PDB entry 8YZB | electron microscopy, 3.29 A resolution | chains A and B

# Chain A
Molecule: Spike glycoprotein, Fibritin, fusion protein
Organism: Severe acute respiratory syndrome coronavirus 2
Notes: fragment: rbd
UniProt: chimeric construct of P0DTC2, P10104: residues 21-1208 from P0DTC2 (SPIKE_SARS2) positions 14-1200 (offset varies); residues 1211-1238 from P10104 positions 458-485 (UniProt number = residue number - 753)
Sequence (1291 residues; row label = number of the first residue in the row; note: 1 number in that range is skipped by the numbering (no residue carries it; nothing is unmodelled there); numbers below 1 keep their minus sign (Met-3 is residue -3)):
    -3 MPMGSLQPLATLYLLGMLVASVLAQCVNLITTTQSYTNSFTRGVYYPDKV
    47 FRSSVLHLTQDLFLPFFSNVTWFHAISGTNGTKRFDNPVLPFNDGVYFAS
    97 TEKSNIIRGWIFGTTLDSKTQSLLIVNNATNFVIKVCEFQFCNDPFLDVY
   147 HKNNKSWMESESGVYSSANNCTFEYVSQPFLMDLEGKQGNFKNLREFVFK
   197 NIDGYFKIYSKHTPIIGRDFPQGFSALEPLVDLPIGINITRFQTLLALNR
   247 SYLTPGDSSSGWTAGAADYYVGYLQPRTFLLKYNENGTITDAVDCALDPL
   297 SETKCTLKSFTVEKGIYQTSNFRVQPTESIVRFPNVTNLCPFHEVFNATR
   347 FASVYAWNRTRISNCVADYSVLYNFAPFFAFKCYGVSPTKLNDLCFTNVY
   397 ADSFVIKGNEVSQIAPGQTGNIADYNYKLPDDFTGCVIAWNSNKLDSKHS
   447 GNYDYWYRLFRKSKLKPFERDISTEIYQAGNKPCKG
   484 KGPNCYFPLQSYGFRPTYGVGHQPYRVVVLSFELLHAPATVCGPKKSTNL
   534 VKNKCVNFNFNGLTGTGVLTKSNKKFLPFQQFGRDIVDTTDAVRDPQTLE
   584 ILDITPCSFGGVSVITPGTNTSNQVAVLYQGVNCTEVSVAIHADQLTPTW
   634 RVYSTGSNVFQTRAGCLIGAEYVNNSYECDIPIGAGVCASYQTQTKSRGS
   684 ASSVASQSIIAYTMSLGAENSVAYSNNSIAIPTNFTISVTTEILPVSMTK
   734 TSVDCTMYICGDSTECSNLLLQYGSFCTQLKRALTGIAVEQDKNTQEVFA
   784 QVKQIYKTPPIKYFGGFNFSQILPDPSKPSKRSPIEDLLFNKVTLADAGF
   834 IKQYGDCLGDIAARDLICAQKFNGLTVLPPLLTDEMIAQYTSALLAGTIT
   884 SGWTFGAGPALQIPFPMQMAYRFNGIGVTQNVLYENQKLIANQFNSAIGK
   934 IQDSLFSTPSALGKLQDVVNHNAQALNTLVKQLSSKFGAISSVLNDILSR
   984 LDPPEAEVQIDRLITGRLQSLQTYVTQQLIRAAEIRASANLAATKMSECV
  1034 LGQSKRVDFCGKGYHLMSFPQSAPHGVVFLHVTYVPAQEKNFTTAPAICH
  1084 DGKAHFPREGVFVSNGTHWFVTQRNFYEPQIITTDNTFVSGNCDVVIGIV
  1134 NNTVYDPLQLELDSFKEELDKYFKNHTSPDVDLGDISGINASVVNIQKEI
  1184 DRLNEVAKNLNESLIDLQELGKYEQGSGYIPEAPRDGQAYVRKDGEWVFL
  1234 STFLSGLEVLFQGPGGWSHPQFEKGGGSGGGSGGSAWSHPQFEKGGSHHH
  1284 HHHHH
Disordered / not traced: -3 to 332, 529-1288
Differences from the reference sequence: initiating methionine (-3); expression tag (-2 to 20); variant Ile26 (Thr19 in P0DTC2), Ser31 (Ala27 in P0DTC2), Asp144 (Gly142 in P0DTC2), Gly213 (Val in P0DTC2), His339 (Gly in P0DTC2), Phe371 (Ser in P0DTC2), Pro373 (Ser in P0DTC2), Phe375 (Ser in P0DTC2), Ala376 (Thr in P0DTC2), Asn405 (Asp in P0DTC2), Ser408 (Arg in P0DTC2), Asn417 (Lys in P0DTC2), Lys440 (Asn in P0DTC2), Ser446 (Gly in P0DTC2), Lys460 (Asn in P0DTC2), Asn477 (Ser in P0DTC2), Lys478 (Thr in P0DTC2), Lys484 (Glu in P0DTC2), Pro486 (Phe in P0DTC2), Arg498 (Gln in P0DTC2), Tyr501 (Asn in P0DTC2), His505 (Tyr in P0DTC2), Gly614 (Asp in P0DTC2), Tyr655 (His in P0DTC2), Lys679 (Asn in P0DTC2), Arg681 (Pro in P0DTC2), Lys764 (Asn in P0DTC2), Tyr796 (Asp in P0DTC2), His954 (Gln in P0DTC2), Lys969 (Asn in P0DTC2); conflict Thr28 (Arg21 in P0DTC2), Leu54 (Ser50 in P0DTC2), Phe128 (Val126 in P0DTC2), 28 further conflict positions vs the reference (P0DTC2) not listed; linker (1209-1210)
Disulfides: Cys336-Cys361, Cys379-Cys432, Cys391-Cys525
Swiss-Prot annotation at these positions:
  - glycosylation (N-linked (GlcNAc...) asparagine): Asn24 (complex), Asn717 (high mannose)

# Chain B
Molecule: Angiotensin-converting enzyme 2
Organism: Homo sapiens
Notes: EC 3.4.17.23, 3.4.17.-
UniProt: Q9BYF1 (ACE2_HUMAN); numbering as in UniProt (aligned over 1-732)
Sequence (742 residues; each row starts with the number of its first residue):
     1 MSSSSWLLLSLVAVTAAQSTIEEQAKTFLDKFNHEAEDLFYQSSLASWNY
    51 NTNITEENVQNMNNAGDKWSAFLKEQSTLAQMYPLQEIQNLTVKLQLQAL
   101 QQNGSSVLSEDKSKRLNTILNTMSTIYSTGKVCNPDNPQECLLLEPGLNE
   151 IMANSLDYNERLWAWESWRSEVGKQLRPLYEEYVVLKNEMARANHYEDYG
   201 DYWRGDYEVNGVDGYDYSRGQLIEDVEHTFEEIKPLYEHLHAYVRAKLMN
   251 AYPSYISPIGCLPAHLLGDMWGRFWTNLYSLTVPFGQKPNIDVTDAMVDQ
   301 AWDAQRIFKEAEKFFVSVGLPNMTQGFWENSMLTDPGNVQKAVCHPTAWD
   351 LGKGDFRILMCTKVTMDDFLTAHHEMGHIQYDMAYAAQPFLLRNGANEGF
   401 HEAVGEIMSLSAATPKHLKSIGLLSPDFQEDNETEINFLLKQALTIVGTL
   451 PFTYMLEKWRWMVFKGEIPKDQWMKKWWEMKREIVGVVEPVPHDETYCDP
   501 ASLFHVSNDYSFIRYYTRTLYQFQFQEALCQAAKHEGPLHKCDISNSTEA
   551 GQKLFNMLRLGKSEPWTLALENVVGAKNMNVRPLLNYFEPLFTWLKDQNK
   601 NSFVGWSTDWSPYADQSIKVRISLKSALGDKAYEWNDNEMYLFRSSVAYA
   651 MRQYFLKVKNQMILFGEEDVRVANLKPRISFNFFVTAPKNVSDIIPRTEV
   701 EKAIRMSRSRINDAFRLNDNSLEFLGIQPTLGSGHHHHHHHH
Disordered / not traced: 1-18, 616-742
Differences from the reference sequence: expression tag (733-742)
Disulfides: Cys133-Cys141, Cys344-Cys361, Cys530-Cys542
Swiss-Prot annotation at these positions:
  - region: Asp30 to Tyr41 (Interaction with SARS-CoV spike glycoprotein), Met82 to Pro84 (Interaction with SARS-CoV spike glycoprotein), Lys353 to Arg357 (Interaction with SARS-CoV spike glycoprotein), Arg652 to Lys659 (Essential for cleavage by ADAM17), Arg697 to Arg716 (Essential for cleavage by TMPRSS11D and TMPRSS2)
  - active site: Glu375 (Proton acceptor), His505 (Proton donor)
  - binding site (chloride): Arg169, Trp477, Lys481
  - binding site (substrate): Arg273, His345, Pro346, Tyr515
  - binding site (Zn(2+)): His374, His378, Glu402
  - glycosylation (N-linked (GlcNAc...) asparagine): Asn53, Asn90, Asn103, Asn322, Asn432, Asn546, Asn690
  - mutagenesis: Ser19 (S19P: Increases slightly the interaction with RBD domain of SARS-CoV-2 spike protein), Gln24 to Lys26 (Slightly inhibits interaction with SARS-CoV spike glycoprotein), Gln24 (Q24T: Increases slightly the interaction with RBD domain of SARS-CoV-2 spike protein), Ala25 (A25V: Increases slightly the interaction with RBD domain of SARS-CoV-2 spike protein), Thr27 (T27Y: Increases slightly the interaction with RBD domain of SARS-CoV-2 spike protein. In sACE2.v2.2; increases interaction with RBD domain of SARS-CoV-2 spike protein ...), Leu29 (L29F: Increases slightly the interaction with RBD domain of SARS-CoV-2 spike protein), Lys31 (K31D: Abolishes interaction with SARS-CoV spike glycoprotein; K31Y: Increases slightly the interaction with RBD domain of SARS-CoV-2 spike protein), Asn33 (N33D: Increases slightly the interaction with RBD domain of SARS-CoV-2 spike protein), His34 (H34A: Increases slightly the interaction with RBD domain of SARS-CoV-2 spike protein), Glu37 (E37A: No effect on interaction with SARS-CoV spike glycoprotein), Asp38 (D38A: No effect on interaction with SARS-CoV spike glycoprotein), Leu39 (L39R: Increases slightly the interaction with RBD domain of SARS-CoV-2 spike protein), 48 further mutagenesis entries in UniProt

# How chain A and chain B interact
Contacting residue pairs (24; chain A residue first):
  Tyr449(A) - Asp38(B)  hydrogen bond
  Tyr449(A) - Gln42(B)
  Tyr453(A) - His34(B)  hydrogen bond
  Phe456(A) - Thr27(B)
  Asn477(A) - Ser19(B)  hydrogen bond (side chain-backbone)
  Asn487(A) - Gln24(B)
  Asn487(A) - Tyr83(B)
  Tyr489(A) - Phe28(B)
  Tyr489(A) - Lys31(B)
  Tyr489(A) - Tyr83(B)
  Gln493(A) - Lys31(B)
  Gln493(A) - His34(B)  hydrogen bond
  Ser494(A) - His34(B)  hydrogen bond (backbone-side chain)
  Tyr495(A) - Asp38(B)
  Arg498(A) - Asp38(B)  salt bridge
  Arg498(A) - Tyr41(B)
  Arg498(A) - Gln42(B)
  Thr500(A) - Tyr41(B)  hydrogen bond (backbone-side chain)
  Tyr501(A) - Asp38(B)
  Tyr501(A) - Tyr41(B)  hydrophobic
  Tyr501(A) - Lys353(B)  hydrogen bond
  Gly502(A) - Lys353(B)  hydrogen bond (backbone-backbone)
  Gly502(A) - Gly354(B)
  His505(A) - Lys353(B)
Also at the interface, not in a pair above, chain A (18 interface residues in all): Leu455, Ala475, Gly476, Pro486
Also at the interface, not in a pair above, chain B (17 interface residues in all): Asp30, Glu35, Met82, Asp355, Arg357

# Overview
Chain A and chain B form an interface of 18 and 17 residues respectively; the contacts include 8 hydrogen
bonds and 1 salt bridge. Among the polar pairs are Arg498(A)-Asp38(B), Tyr449(A)-Asp38(B) and
Tyr453(A)-His34(B).
Here chain A is Spike glycoprotein, Fibritin, fusion protein (Severe acute respiratory syndrome coronavirus 2)
and chain B is Angiotensin-converting enzyme 2 (Homo sapiens). Entry 8YZB (BA.2.86 RBD protein in complex with
ACE2) was determined by electron microscopy, deposited together with 8YZC, 8YZD and 8YZE.
